Entry 8W1D (X-ray diffraction, 1.30 A resolution); this record covers chain A.

== Chain A ==
Name: Dps-like protein
Source organism: Pseudomonas aeruginosa PAO1
UniProtKB: Q9HUT3 (Q9HUT3_PSEAE); numbering as in UniProt (aligned over 1-177)
Chain sequence (177 residues; each row starts with the number of its first residue):
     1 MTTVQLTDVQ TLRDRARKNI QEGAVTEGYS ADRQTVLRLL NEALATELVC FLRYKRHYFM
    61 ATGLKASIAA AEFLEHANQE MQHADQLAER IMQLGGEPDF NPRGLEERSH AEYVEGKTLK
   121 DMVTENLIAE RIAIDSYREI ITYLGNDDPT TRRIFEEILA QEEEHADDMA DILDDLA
Unresolved in the structure: 1-30
Metal / ion sites: Fe2+ site 1: Glu47, Glu80, His83, Glu162; Fe2+ site 2: Glu80, Glu130, Glu162, His165
Reported in the primary citation:
  - Fe2+ coordination: Glu47, Glu80, His83, Glu130, Glu162, His165

== Summary ==
Glu47, Glu80, His83 and Glu162 form the Fe2+ site 1. Glu80, Glu130, Glu162 and His165 form the Fe2+ site 2.
The paper reports Fe2+ coordination by Glu47, Glu80 and His83 among others.
Chain A is Dps-like protein (Pseudomonas aeruginosa PAO1); the structure, Crystal structure of dps-like
protein PA4880 from pseudomonas aeruginosa (DIMERIC form), was determined by X-ray diffraction, deposited
together with 8W1E and 8W1F.
